PDB entry 2DUT | X-ray diffraction, 3.00 A resolution | chain A

Chain A:
Molecule: Heterochromatin-associated protein MENT
From: Gallus gallus
Notes: engineered mutation(s): deletion mutant
UniProtKB: O73790 (O73790_CHICK); residue numbers follow UniProt; this construct covers 1-60, 89-410
Amino-acid sequence (423 residues; each row starts with the number of its first residue; note: 28 numbers in that range are skipped by the numbering (no residue carries them; nothing is unmodelled there); numbers below 1 keep their minus sign (Met-40 is residue -40)):
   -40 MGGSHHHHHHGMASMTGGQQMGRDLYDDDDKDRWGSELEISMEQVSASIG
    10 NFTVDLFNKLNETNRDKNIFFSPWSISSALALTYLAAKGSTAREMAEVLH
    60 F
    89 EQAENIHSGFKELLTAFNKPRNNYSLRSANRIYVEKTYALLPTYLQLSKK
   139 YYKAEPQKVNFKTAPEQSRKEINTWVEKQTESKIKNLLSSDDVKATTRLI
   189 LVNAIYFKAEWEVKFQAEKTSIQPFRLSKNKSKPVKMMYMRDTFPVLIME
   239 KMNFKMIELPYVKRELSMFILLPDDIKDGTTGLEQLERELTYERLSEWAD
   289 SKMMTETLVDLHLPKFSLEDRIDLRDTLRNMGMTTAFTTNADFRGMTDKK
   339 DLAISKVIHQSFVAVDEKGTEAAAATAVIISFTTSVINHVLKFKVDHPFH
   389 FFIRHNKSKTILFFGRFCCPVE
Disordered / not traced: -40 to 0, 89-93, 216, 264-268, 337-339, 375-376
Sequence notes: cloning artifact (-40 to 0)
What the authors report for this chain:
  - conformationally variable residues (loop rearrangement): Thr358 to Ala363
  - mutagenesis - K107Q/R109Q: decreased binding to DNA

Overview:
The paper reports that K107Q/R109Q reduce binding to DNA; conformational variability at Thr358.
Chain A is Heterochromatin-associated protein MENT (Gallus gallus); the structure, Crystal structure of a
M-loop deletion variant of MENT in the native conformation, was determined by X-ray diffraction (same
publication as 2H4P, 2H4Q and 2H4R).
